PDB entry 8TOR | X-ray diffraction, 2.20 A resolution | chains A and E

# Chain A
Name: Angiotensin-converting enzyme 2
From: Homo sapiens
Reference sequence: Q9BYF1 (ACE2_HUMAN); numbering as in UniProt (aligned over 18-614)
Amino-acid sequence (625 residues; numbered 18 to 642; the number before each row is that of its first residue):
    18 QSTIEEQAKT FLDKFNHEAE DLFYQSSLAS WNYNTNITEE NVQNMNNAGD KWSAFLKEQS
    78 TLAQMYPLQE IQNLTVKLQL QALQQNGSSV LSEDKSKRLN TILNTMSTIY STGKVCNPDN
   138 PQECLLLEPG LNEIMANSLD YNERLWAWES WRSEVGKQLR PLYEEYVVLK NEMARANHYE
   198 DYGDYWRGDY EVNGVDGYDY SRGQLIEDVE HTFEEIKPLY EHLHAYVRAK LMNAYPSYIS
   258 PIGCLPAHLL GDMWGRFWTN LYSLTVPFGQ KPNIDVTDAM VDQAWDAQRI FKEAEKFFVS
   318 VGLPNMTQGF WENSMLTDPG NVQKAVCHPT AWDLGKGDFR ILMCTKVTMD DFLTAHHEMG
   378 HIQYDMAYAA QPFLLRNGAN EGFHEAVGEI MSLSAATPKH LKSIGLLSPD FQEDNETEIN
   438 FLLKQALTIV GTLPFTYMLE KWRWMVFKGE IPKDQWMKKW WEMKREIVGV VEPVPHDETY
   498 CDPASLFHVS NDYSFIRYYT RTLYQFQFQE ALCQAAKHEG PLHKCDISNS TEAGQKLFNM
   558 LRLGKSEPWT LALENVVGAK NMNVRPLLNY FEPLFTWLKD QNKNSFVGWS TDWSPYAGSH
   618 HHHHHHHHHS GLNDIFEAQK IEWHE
Unresolved in the structure: 336-342, 615-642
Sequence notes: expression tag (615-642)
Disulfide bonds: C133-C141, C344-C361, C530-C542
Covalently attached groups: N-acetylglucosamine (NAG) linked to N90, N546; glycan linked to N103
Ion coordination: Zn2+: H374, H378, E402
UniProt features mapped onto this chain:
  - region (Interaction with SARS-CoV spike glycoprotein): D30 to Y41, M82 to P84, K353 to R357
  - active site: E375 (Proton acceptor), H505 (Proton donor)
  - binding site (chloride): R169, W477, K481
  - binding site (substrate): R273, H345, P346, Y515
  - binding site (Zn(2+)): H374, H378, E402
  - glycosylation (N-linked (GlcNAc...) asparagine): N53, N90, N103, N322, N432, N546
  - mutagenesis: S19 (S19P: Increases slightly the interaction with RBD domain of SARS-CoV-2 spike protein), Q24 to K26 (Slightly inhibits interaction with SARS-CoV spike glycoprotein), Q24 (Q24T: Increases slightly the interaction with RBD domain of SARS-CoV-2 spike protein), A25 (A25V: Increases slightly the interaction with RBD domain of SARS-CoV-2 spike protein), T27 (T27Y: Increases slightly the interaction with RBD domain of SARS-CoV-2 spike protein. In sACE2.v2.2; increases interaction with RBD domain of SARS-CoV-2 spike protein ...), L29 (L29F: Increases slightly the interaction with RBD domain of SARS-CoV-2 spike protein), K31 (K31D: Abolishes interaction with SARS-CoV spike glycoprotein; K31Y: Increases slightly the interaction with RBD domain of SARS-CoV-2 spike protein), N33 (N33D: Increases slightly the interaction with RBD domain of SARS-CoV-2 spike protein), H34 (H34A: Increases slightly the interaction with RBD domain of SARS-CoV-2 spike protein), E37 (E37A: No effect on interaction with SARS-CoV spike glycoprotein), D38 (D38A: No effect on interaction with SARS-CoV spike glycoprotein), L39 (L39R: Increases slightly the interaction with RBD domain of SARS-CoV-2 spike protein), 48 further mutagenesis entries in UniProt

# Chain E
Name: Peptide 2
Amino-acid sequence (15 residues; each row starts with the number of its first residue; numbering starts at 0):
     0 XYFQRSVRLP YLRCX
Modified positions: ACE (acetyl group) at position 0; NH2 (amino group) at position 14
Covalently attached groups: covalent link ACE_0-C13

# Interface between chain A and chain E
Residue-residue contacts (34; chain A residue first):
  F40(A) - F2(E)
  F40(A) - Q3(E)
  F40(A) - R4(E)
  S43(A) - F2(E)
  S44(A) - F2(E)
  S47(A) - ACE_0(E)  hydrogen bond (side chain-backbone)
  S47(A) - F2(E)
  Y50(A) - C13(E)  hydrophobic
  N51(A) - ACE_0(E)  hydrogen bond (side chain-backbone)
  N51(A) - C13(E)
  M62(A) - ACE_0(E)
  M62(A) - F2(E)
  M62(A) - C13(E)  hydrophobic
  A65(A) - F2(E)  hydrophobic
  G66(A) - F2(E)
  W69(A) - Q3(E)  hydrogen bond (side chain-backbone)
  W69(A) - P9(E)
  L73(A) - S5(E)
  L73(A) - P9(E)  hydrophobic
  A99(A) - V6(E)
  Q102(A) - V6(E)
  Q102(A) - R7(E)
  N121(A) - R12(E)  hydrogen bond
  S124(A) - R12(E)  hydrogen bond
  Y196(A) - R7(E)
  Y202(A) - R7(E)  hydrogen bond (backbone-side chain)
  H345(A) - Y1(E)
  T347(A) - Y1(E)
  D350(A) - R4(E)  salt bridge
  G352(A) - R4(E)
  F390(A) - R4(E)
  R393(A) - R4(E)
  N394(A) - R4(E)  hydrogen bond (side chain-backbone)
  Y510(A) - L11(E)
Interface residues without a listed pair, chain A (32 interface residues in all): L100, D206, V343, W349, L351, L391, N508
Interface residues without a listed pair, chain E (15 interface residues in all): L8, Y10, NH2_14

# In short
32 residues of chain A face 15 of chain E across their interface, with 7 hydrogen bonds and 1 salt bridge.
Among the polar pairs are D350(A)-R4(E), S47(A)-ACE_0(E) and N51(A)-ACE_0(E). N-acetylglucosamine is
covalently linked to N90(A) and N546(A).
Chain A is Angiotensin-converting enzyme 2 (Homo sapiens) and chain E is Peptide 2; the structure,
ACE2-peptide 2 complex, was determined by X-ray diffraction, deposited together with 8TOQ, 8TOS, 8TOT and
8TOU.
